Entry 5OW4 (X-ray diffraction, 3.10 A resolution); this record covers chain A.

Chain A:
Protein: Uncharacterized protein
Source organism: Trypanosoma cruzi strain CL Brener
UniProt: Q4DKJ2 (Q4DKJ2_TRYCC); numbering as in UniProt (aligned over 26-575)
Amino-acid sequence (591 residues; numbered 24 to 614; the number before each row is that of its first residue):
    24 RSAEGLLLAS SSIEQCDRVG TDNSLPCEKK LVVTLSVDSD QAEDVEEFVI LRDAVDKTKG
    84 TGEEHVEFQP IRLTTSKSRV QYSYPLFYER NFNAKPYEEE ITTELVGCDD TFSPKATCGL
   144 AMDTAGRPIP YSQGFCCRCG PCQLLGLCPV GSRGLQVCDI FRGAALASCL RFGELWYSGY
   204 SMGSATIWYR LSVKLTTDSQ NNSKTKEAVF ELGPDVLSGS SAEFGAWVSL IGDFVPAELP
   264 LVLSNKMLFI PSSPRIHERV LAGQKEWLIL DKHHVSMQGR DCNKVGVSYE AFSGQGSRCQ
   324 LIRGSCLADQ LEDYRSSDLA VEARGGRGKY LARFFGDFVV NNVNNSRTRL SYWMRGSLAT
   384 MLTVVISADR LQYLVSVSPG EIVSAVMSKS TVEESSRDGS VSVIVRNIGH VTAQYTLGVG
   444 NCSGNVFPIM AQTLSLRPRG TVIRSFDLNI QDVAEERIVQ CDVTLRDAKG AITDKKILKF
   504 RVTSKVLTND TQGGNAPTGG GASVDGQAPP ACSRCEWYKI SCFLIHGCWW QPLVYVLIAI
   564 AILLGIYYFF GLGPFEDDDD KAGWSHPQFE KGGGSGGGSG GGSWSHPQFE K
Unresolved in the structure: 24-98, 127-128, 215-256, 368-370, 383-614
Differences from the reference sequence: expression tag (24-25, 576-614)
Cystine bridges: Cys131-Cys159, Cys141-Cys192, Cys160-Cys322, Cys162-Cys181, Cys165-Cys171, Cys305-Cys329
From the paper describing this entry:
  - contacts within the chain: Glu121-Arg176 (salt bridge)

Overview:
From the paper: contacts within the chain involving Glu121 and Arg176.
Chain A is Uncharacterized protein (Trypanosoma cruzi strain CL Brener); the structure, Crystal structure of a
protease-resistant fragment of the Trypanosoma cruzi gamete fusion protein HAP2 ectodomain, was determined by
X-ray diffraction together with 5OW3 from the same study.
